5OAF - chains C and D of the 6 polymer chains in the assembly; structure by electron microscopy, 4.06 A resolution (low resolution: residue-level contacts below are approximate; hydrogen-bond / salt-bridge calls are withheld).

Chain C:
Molecule: RuvB-like 1
Source organism: Homo sapiens
Notes: EC 3.6.4.12
UniProt: Q9Y265 (RUVB1_HUMAN); residues 1-456 here = UniProt positions 1-456
Sequence (456 residues; numbered 1 to 456; the number before each row is that of its first residue):
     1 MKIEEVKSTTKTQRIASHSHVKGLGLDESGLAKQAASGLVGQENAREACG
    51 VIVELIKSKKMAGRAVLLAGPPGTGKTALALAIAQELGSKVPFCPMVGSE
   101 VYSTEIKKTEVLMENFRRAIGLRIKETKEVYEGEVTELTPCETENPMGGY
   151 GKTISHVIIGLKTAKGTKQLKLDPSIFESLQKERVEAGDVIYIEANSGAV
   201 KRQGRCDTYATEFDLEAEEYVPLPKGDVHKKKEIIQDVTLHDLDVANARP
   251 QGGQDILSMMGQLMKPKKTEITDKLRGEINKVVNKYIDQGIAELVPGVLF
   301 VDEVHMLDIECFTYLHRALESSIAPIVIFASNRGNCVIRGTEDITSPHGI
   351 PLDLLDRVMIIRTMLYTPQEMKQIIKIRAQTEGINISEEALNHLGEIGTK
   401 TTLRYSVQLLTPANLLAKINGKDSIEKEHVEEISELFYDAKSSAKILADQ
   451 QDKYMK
Not modelled in the structure: 1-10, 206-223, 453-456
Ligand contacts: ADP (adenosine-5'-diphosphate): Ser17, His18, Gly38, Leu39, Val40, Pro72, Gly73, Thr74, Gly75, Lys76, Thr77, Ala78, Tyr366, Ile374, Arg378, Arg404
UniProt features mapped onto this chain:
  - binding site (ATP): Gly70 to Thr77
  - modified residue: Lys453 (N6-acetyllysine)
  - cross-link (Glycyl lysine isopeptide (Lys-Gly)): Lys2 (interchain with G-Cter in SUMO2), Lys225 (interchain with G-Cter in SUMO1), Lys445 (interchain with G-Cter in SUMO2)
  - mutagenesis: Lys76 (K76M: No effect on interaction with NOPCHAP1), Asp302 (D302N: Abolishes ATPase activity; inhibition of MYC- and CTNNB1-mediated transformation), Glu303 (E303Q: Reduces ATPase activity. Decreases interaction with NOPCHAP1. No effect on formation of RUVBL1-RUVBL2 heteromeric complex)

Chain D:
Molecule: RuvB-like 2
Source organism: Homo sapiens
Notes: EC 3.6.4.12
UniProt: Q9Y230 (RUVB2_HUMAN); residues 1-463 here = UniProt positions 1-463
Sequence (463 residues; row label = number of the first residue in the row):
     1 MATVTATTKVPEIRDVTRIERIGAHSHIRGLGLDDALEPRQASQGMVGQL
    51 AARRAAGVVLEMIREGKIAGRAVLIAGQPGTGKTAIAMGMAQALGPDTPF
   101 TAIAGSEIFSLEMSKTEALTQAFRRSIGVRIKEETEIIEGEVVEIQIDRP
   151 ATGTGSKVGKLTLKTTEMETIYDLGTKMIESLTKDKVQAGDVITIDKATG
   201 KISKLGRSFTRARDYDAMGSQTKFVQCPDGELQKRKEVVHTVSLHEIDVI
   251 NSRTQGFLALFSGDTGEIKSEVREQINAKVAEWREEGKAEIIPGVLFIDE
   301 VHMLDIESFSFLNRALESDMAPVLIMATNRGITRIRGTSYQSPHGIPIDL
   351 LDRLLIVSTTPYSEKDTKQILRIRCEEEDVEMSEDAYTVLTRIGLETSLR
   401 YAIQLITAASLVCRKRKGTEVQVDDIKRVYSLFLDESRSTQYMKEYQDAF
   451 LFNELKGETMDTS
Not modelled in the structure: 1-15, 147-158, 211-221, 450-463
Ligand contacts:
  - ADP (adenosine-5'-diphosphate), molecule 1: Ala24, His25, His27, Ile28, Gly45, Met46, Val47, Gln78, Pro79, Gly80, Thr81, Gly82, Lys83, Thr84, Ala85, Tyr362, Ile370, Ile373, Arg374, Leu399, Arg400, Ile403
  - ADP, molecule 2: Arg314, Glu317, Arg353
UniProt features mapped onto this chain:
  - binding site (ATP): Gly77 to Thr84
  - modified residue: Ala2 (N-acetylalanine), Ser437 (Phosphoserine)
  - cross-link (Glycyl lysine isopeptide (Lys-Gly)): Lys9 (interchain with G-Cter in SUMO2), Lys444 (interchain with G-Cter in SUMO2), Lys456 (interchain with G-Cter in SUMO2)
  - mutagenesis: Lys83 (K83M: No effect on interaction with NOPCHAP1), Asp299 (D299N: Abolishes ATPase activity), Glu300 (E300Q: Reduces ATPase activity. Decreases interaction with NOPCHAP1. No effect on formation of RUVBL1-RUVBL2 heteromeric complex)

How chain C and chain D interact:
Pairs across the interface - 80 pairs, chain C then chain D:
  Thr12(C) - Lys67(D)
  Thr12(C) - Arg284(D)
  Gln13(C) - Asp319(D)
  Arg14(C) - Gly66(D)
  Arg14(C) - Lys67(D)
  Arg14(C) - Ile68(D)
  Arg14(C) - Ala69(D)
  Arg14(C) - Pro293(D)
  Arg14(C) - Asp319(D)
  Ile15(C) - Lys67(D)
  Ile15(C) - Ile68(D)
  Ile15(C) - Ala69(D)
  Ala16(C) - Glu317(D)
  Ala16(C) - Asp319(D)
  His18(C) - Glu317(D)
  Thr77(C) - Arg314(D)
  Thr77(C) - Glu317(D)
  Val97(C) - Phe311(D)
  Val97(C) - Arg314(D)
  Ser99(C) - Thr116(D)
  Ser99(C) - Glu307(D)
  Ser99(C) - Ser310(D)
  Tyr102(C) - Ser114(D)
  Tyr102(C) - Glu307(D)
  Ser103(C) - Ser114(D)
  Thr104(C) - Leu111(D)
  Thr104(C) - Glu112(D)
  Thr104(C) - Met113(D)
  Glu105(C) - Glu112(D)
  Glu105(C) - Thr265(D)
  Arg118(C) - Ser270(D)
  Glu186(C) - Thr176(D)
  His241(C) - Ser270(D)
  Asp242(C) - Glu271(D)
  Gly261(C) - Arg253(D)
  Gln262(C) - Arg253(D)
  Met264(C) - Asn251(D)
  Met264(C) - Arg253(D)
  Pro266(C) - Thr265(D)
  Lys267(C) - Ile268(D)
  Asp302(C) - Arg314(D)
  Glu303(C) - Ser310(D)
  Glu303(C) - Arg314(D)
  Met306(C) - Ile306(D)
  Asn332(C) - Asp349(D)
  Arg333(C) - Tyr340(D)
  Arg333(C) - Pro347(D)
  Arg339(C) - Glu307(D)
  Glu382(C) - Ile68(D)
  Thr402(C) - Asp352(D)
  Arg404(C) - Asp352(D)
  Arg404(C) - Arg353(D)
  Val407(C) - Arg71(D)
  Gln408(C) - Arg71(D)
  Gln408(C) - Arg353(D)
  Gln408(C) - Leu354(D)
  Gln408(C) - Leu355(D)
  Thr411(C) - Met62(D)
  Thr411(C) - Ile68(D)
  Pro412(C) - Val58(D)
  Pro412(C) - Met62(D)
  Leu415(C) - Val58(D)
  Leu415(C) - Glu61(D)
  Leu415(C) - Met62(D)
  Leu416(C) - Arg54(D)
  Ile419(C) - Asp35(D)
  Ile419(C) - Leu37(D)
  Leu436(C) - Arg54(D)
  Phe437(C) - Ala55(D)
  Phe437(C) - Leu355(D)
  Phe437(C) - Val357(D)
  Tyr438(C) - Ile356(D)
  Tyr438(C) - Ser358(D)
  Ser443(C) - Ile356(D)
  Leu447(C) - Ile332(D)
  Leu447(C) - Pro343(D)
  Leu447(C) - His344(D)
  Ala448(C) - Ile332(D)
  Gln451(C) - Gln78(D)
  Asp452(C) - Gln78(D)
Other interface residues (no listed pair), chain C (50 interface residues in all): Lys76, Glu100, Gly204, Ala440
Other interface residues (no listed pair), chain D (57 interface residues in all): Ala36, Val59, Ser110, Ile127, Lys177, Lys269, Ser318, Gly331, Ile348, Leu351

Summary:
Chain C and chain D form an interface of 50 and 57 residues respectively. One ADP molecule is bound between
chain C and chain D. Chain D binds ADP.
Chain C is RuvB-like 1 and chain D is RuvB-like 2, both from Homo sapiens; the structure, Human Rvb1/Rvb2
heterohexamer in INO80 complex, was determined by electron microscopy.
